PDB entry 2IVP | X-ray diffraction, 2.50 A resolution | chain A

== Chain A ==
Molecule: O-sialoglycoprotein endopeptidase
From: Pyrococcus abyssi
Notes: EC 3.4.24.57
UniProtKB: Q9UXT7 (GCP_PYRAB); numbering as in UniProt (aligned over 1-324)
Chain sequence (330 residues; row label = number of the first residue in the row):
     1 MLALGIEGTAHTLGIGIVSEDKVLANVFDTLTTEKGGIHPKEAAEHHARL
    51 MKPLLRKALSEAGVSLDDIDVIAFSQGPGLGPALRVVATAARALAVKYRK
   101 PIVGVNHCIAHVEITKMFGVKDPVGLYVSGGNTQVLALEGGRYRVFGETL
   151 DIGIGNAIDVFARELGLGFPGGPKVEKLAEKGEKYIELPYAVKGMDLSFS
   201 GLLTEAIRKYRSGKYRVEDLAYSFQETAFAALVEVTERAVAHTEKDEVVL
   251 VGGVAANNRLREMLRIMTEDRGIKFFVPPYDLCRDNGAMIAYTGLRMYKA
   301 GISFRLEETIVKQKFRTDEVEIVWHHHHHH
Disordered / not traced: 326-330
Metal / ion sites: Fe2+: His107, Tyr127, Asp285 (together with ATP)
Small-molecule neighbours: ATP (adenosine-5'-triphosphate): Thr9, Ala10, His107, Tyr127, Ser129, Gly130, Gly131, Asn132, Gly155, Asn156, Ile158, Asp159, Phe169, Pro170, Gly171, Gly172, Pro173, Glu176, Gly252, Gly253, Val254, Ala256, Asn257, Tyr280, Arg284, Asp285
Curated features (UniProtKB/Swiss-Prot):
  - binding site (Fe cation): His107, His111, Tyr127, Asp285
  - binding site (substrate): Tyr127 to Gly131, Asp159, Gly172, Glu176, Asn257
  - mutagenesis: His107 (H107A: Abolishes iron binding. Reduces the tRNA modification activity of the KEOPS complex by 90%), Tyr127 (Y127F: Loss of iron, but no change in DNA-binding), Asp159 (D159A: Completely impairs the tRNA modification activity of the KEOPS complex. Does not impair ATPase activity of the complex)
From the paper describing this entry:
  - Fe2+ coordination: His107, His111, Tyr127, Asp285
  - mutagenesis - Y127F: abolished binding to Fe(III) ion
  - mutagenesis - Y127F: unchanged binding to DNA
  - mutagenesis - Y127F: decreased catalytic activity

== Summary ==
Ligands of chain A: ATP. His107, Tyr127 and Asp285 coordinate Fe2+. UniProt lists 4 Fe cation-binding
residues, 9 substrate-binding residues and 3 mutagenesis sites. The paper reports that Y127F abolishes binding
to Fe(III) ion; Fe2+ coordination by His107, His111 and Tyr127 among others.
Chain A is O-sialoglycoprotein endopeptidase (Pyrococcus abyssi); the structure, Structure of UP1 protein, was
determined by X-ray diffraction together with 2IVN and 2IVO from the same study.
